PDB entry 7B9T | X-ray diffraction, 1.15 A resolution | chains A and B

# Chain A
Molecule: 14-3-3 protein sigma
Organism: Homo sapiens
UniProt: P31947 (1433S_HUMAN); residues 1-231 here = UniProt positions 1-231
Amino-acid sequence (236 residues; numbered -4 to 231; the number before each row is that of its first residue; numbers below 1 keep their minus sign (Gly-4 is residue -4)):
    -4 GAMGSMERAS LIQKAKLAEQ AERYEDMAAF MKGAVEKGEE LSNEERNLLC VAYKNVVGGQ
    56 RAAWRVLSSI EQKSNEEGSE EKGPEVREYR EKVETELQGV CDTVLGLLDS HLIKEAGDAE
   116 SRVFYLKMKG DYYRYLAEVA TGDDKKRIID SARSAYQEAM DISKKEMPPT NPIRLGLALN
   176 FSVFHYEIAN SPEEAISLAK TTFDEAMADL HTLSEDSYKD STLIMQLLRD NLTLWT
Differences from the reference sequence: expression tag (-4 to 0); engineered mutation Asn38 (Cys in P31947), Cys45 (Ser in P31947)
Covalent attachments: 2-(4-chlorophenyl)sulfanyl-N-(3-sulfanylpropyl)ethanamide (T4Z) linked to Cys45
Ion coordination: Mg2+ site 1 near Glu2 (its only coordinating residue here); Mg2+ site 2 near Glu39 (its only coordinating residue here); Mg2+ site 3: Glu86, Glu89
Ligand contacts: T4Z (2-(4-chlorophenyl)sulfanyl-N-(3-sulfanylpropyl)ethanamide): Asn42, Val46, Lys49, Lys122, Pro167, Ile168, Gly171, Ile219
UniProt features mapped onto this chain:
  - site (Interaction with phosphoserine on interacting protein): Arg56, Arg129
  - modified residue (Phosphoserine): Ser5, Ser74
What the authors report for this chain:
  - binding site for T4Z: Cys45

# Chain B
Molecule: Estrogen receptor
UniProt: P03372 (ESR1_HUMAN); residues 588-595 here = UniProt positions 588-595
Amino-acid sequence (8 residues; numbered 588 to 595; the number before each row is that of its first residue):
   588 AEGFPATV
Not modelled in the structure: 588-590
Modified residues: Thr594 (phosphothreonine; TPO)
What the authors report for this chain:
  - post-translational modification sites: Thr594 (citing earlier work)

# Interface between chain A and chain B
Contacting residue pairs (22):
  Lys49(A) with Thr594(B); Val595(B)
  Arg56(A) with Thr594(B)
  Arg60(A) with Phe591(B)
  Lys122(A) with Val595(B), hydrogen bond (side chain-backbone)
  Arg129(A) with Thr594(B)
  Tyr130(A) with Thr594(B)
  Gly171(A) with Val595(B)
  Leu174(A) with Ala593(B); Thr594(B); Val595(B), hydrophobic
  Asn175(A) with Thr594(B); Val595(B), hydrogen bond (side chain-backbone)
  Val178(A) with Pro592(B), hydrophobic; Ala593(B); Thr594(B)
  Glu182(A) with Pro592(B)
  Leu222(A) with Val595(B), hydrophobic
  Asn226(A) with Pro592(B); Ala593(B), hydrogen bond (side chain-backbone)
  Leu229(A) with Pro592(B), hydrophobic
  Trp230(A) with Pro592(B), hydrophobic
Also at the interface, not in a pair above, chain A (17 interface residues in all): Asp126, Ile219

# Summary
Chain A and chain B form an interface of 17 and 5 residues respectively; the contacts include 3 hydrogen
bonds. Polar contacts include Lys122(A)-Val595(B), Asn175(A)-Val595(B) and Asn226(A)-Ala593(B). Covalently
linked compound T4Z: at Cys45(A). The paper reports a binding site for T4Z at Cys45(A); a modification site at
Thr594(B).
Here chain A is 14-3-3 protein sigma (Homo sapiens) and chain B is Estrogen receptor. Entry 7B9T
(Cys-45-tethered stabilizer 5 of 14-3-3(sigma)/ERa PPI) was determined by X-ray diffraction, deposited
together with 7B9M, 7B9R, 7BA3, 7BA5, 7BA6, 7BA7 and 4 further entries.
